PDB entry 1CGY | X-ray diffraction, 2.50 A resolution | chain A

== Chain A ==
Molecule: Cyclomaltodextrin glucanotransferase
Source organism: Bacillus circulans
Notes: EC 2.4.1.19
UniProtKB: P43379 (CDGT2_BACCI); residues 1-686 here correspond to UniProt positions 28-713 (UniProt number = residue number + 27)
Sequence (686 residues; each row starts with the number of its first residue):
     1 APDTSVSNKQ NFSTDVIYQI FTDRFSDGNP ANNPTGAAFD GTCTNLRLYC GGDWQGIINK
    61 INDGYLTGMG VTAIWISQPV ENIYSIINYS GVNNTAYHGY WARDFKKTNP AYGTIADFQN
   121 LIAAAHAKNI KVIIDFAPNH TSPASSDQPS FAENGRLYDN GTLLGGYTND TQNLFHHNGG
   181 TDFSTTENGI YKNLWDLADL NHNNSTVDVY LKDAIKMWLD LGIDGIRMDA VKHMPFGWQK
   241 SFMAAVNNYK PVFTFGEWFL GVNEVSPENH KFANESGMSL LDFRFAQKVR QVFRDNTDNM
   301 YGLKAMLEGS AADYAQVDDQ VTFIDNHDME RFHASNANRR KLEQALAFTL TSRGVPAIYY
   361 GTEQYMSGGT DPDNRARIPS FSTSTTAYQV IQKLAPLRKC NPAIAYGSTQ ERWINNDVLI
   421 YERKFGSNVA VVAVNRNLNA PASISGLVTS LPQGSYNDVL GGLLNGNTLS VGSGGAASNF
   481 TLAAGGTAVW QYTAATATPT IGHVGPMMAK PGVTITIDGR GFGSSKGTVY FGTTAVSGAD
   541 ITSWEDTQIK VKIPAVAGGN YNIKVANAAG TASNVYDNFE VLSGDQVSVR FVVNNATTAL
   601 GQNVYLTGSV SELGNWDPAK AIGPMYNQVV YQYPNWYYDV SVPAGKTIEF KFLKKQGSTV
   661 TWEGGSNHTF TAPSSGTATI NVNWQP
Cystine bridges: C43-C50
Construct notes: conflict W195 (Tyr222 in P43379)
Bound ions: Ca2+ site 1: D27, N29, N32, N33, G51, D53; Ca2+ site 2: N139, I190, D199, H233
UniProt features mapped onto this chain:
  - active site: D229 (Nucleophile), E257 (Proton donor)
  - binding site (Ca(2+)): D27, N29, N32, N33, G51, D53, N139, I190, D199, H233, A315, D577
  - binding site (substrate): Y100, W101, H140, S145 to D147, N193, L194, D196, R227, K232, H233, H327, D371, R375
  - site: D328 (Transition state stabilizer)

== Summary ==
D27, N29, N32, N33, G51 and D53 coordinate Ca2+ site 1. N139, I190, D199 and H233 form the Ca2+ site 2.
Curated annotation (UniProt) lists active-site residues D229 and E257, 12 Ca2+-binding residues and 15
substrate-binding residues.
Chain A is Cyclomaltodextrin glucanotransferase (Bacillus circulans); the structure, Site directed mutations
of the active site residue tyrosine 195 of cyclodextrin glyxosyltransferase from bacillus circulans ..., was
determined by X-ray diffraction, deposited together with 1CGV, 1CGW and 1CGX.
